8QYK - chains D and F of the 7 polymer chains in the assembly; structure by electron microscopy, 2.07 A resolution.

# Chain D
Name: Anti-phage defense ZorAB system ZorA
Organism: Escherichia coli
UniProt: A0A0V7WZR2 (A0A0V7WZR2_ECOLX); residue numbers follow UniProt; this construct covers 1-359
Chain sequence (495 residues; numbered 1 to 495; the number before each row is that of its first residue):
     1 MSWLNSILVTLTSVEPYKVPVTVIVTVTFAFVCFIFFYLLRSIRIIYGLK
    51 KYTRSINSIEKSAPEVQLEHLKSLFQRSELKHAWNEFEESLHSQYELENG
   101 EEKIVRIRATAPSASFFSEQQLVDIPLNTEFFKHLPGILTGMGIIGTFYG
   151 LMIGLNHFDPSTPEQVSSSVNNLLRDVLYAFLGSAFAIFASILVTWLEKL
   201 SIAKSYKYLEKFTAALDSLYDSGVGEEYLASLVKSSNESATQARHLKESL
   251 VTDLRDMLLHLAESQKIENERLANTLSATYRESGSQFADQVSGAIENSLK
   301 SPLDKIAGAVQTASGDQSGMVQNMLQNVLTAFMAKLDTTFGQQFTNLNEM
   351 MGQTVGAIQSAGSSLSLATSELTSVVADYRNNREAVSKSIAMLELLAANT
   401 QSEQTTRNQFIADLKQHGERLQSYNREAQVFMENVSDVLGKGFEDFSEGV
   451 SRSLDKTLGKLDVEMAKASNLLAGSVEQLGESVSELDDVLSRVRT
Unresolved in the structure: 266-495
Sequence notes: expression tag (360-495)
Ion coordination: Ca2+ site 1: Glu86, Glu89 (shared with 2 residues of chain E); Ca2+ site 2: Asp217, Tyr220 (shared with 2 residues of chain C)
What the authors report for this chain:
  - mutagenesis - L250G/L254G/L258G/L261G, L250N/L254N/L258N/L261N: decreased stability in response to TMD domain

# Chain F
Name: Membrane protein
Organism: Escherichia coli
UniProt: A0A0V7WZP0 (A0A0V7WZP0_ECOLX); residue numbers follow UniProt; this construct covers 1-246
Chain sequence (246 residues; each row starts with the number of its first residue):
     1 MFGNAFGVKKRRSDEAEKPFWISYADLMTAMMVLFLVVMVASLSSVTQRI
    51 QRAEQGEKARGQDISRLCERLELHARNVNKNIVVDCHDNRISFGEAGRFA
   101 HNQFFLNAEGQKALQDVVPLVLEASNSEEGKKWFKQIVIEGFTDTDGSYL
   151 YNLHLSLQRSEWVMCSLLDSRSPLQKNISAEQQLQIRKLFLAGGVSFNNA
   201 KESKEASRRVELRMQFFGLKDKRDKADEVDFPPVVNKEVCQLVMPL
Cystine bridges: Cys68-Cys86, Cys165-Cys240
What the authors report for this chain:
  - mutagenesis - D26N: abolished localization to ZorD
  - mutagenesis - Y151A/N152A/L155A/R159A: decreased stability

# Interface between chain D and chain F
Pairs across the interface - 25 pairs, chain D then chain F:
  Lys133(D) - Lys18(F)  hydrogen bond (backbone-side chain)
  His134(D) - Lys18(F)
  Gly137(D) - Phe20(F)
  Ile138(D) - Phe20(F)  hydrophobic
  Thr140(D) - Phe20(F)
  Thr140(D) - Trp21(F)
  Thr140(D) - Tyr24(F)
  Ile144(D) - Tyr24(F)  hydrophobic
  Ile144(D) - Leu27(F)  hydrophobic
  Phe148(D) - Leu27(F)
  Phe148(D) - Met31(F)  hydrophobic
  Leu151(D) - Met31(F)  hydrophobic
  Met152(D) - Met31(F)  hydrophobic
  Met152(D) - Leu34(F)  hydrophobic
  Leu155(D) - Met31(F)  hydrophobic
  Leu155(D) - Phe35(F)  hydrophobic
  Phe158(D) - Ser42(F)
  Ser161(D) - Arg49(F)  hydrogen bond (backbone-side chain)
  Pro163(D) - Arg49(F)
  Ser184(D) - Tyr24(F)  hydrogen bond
  Ile188(D) - Trp21(F)  hydrophobic
  Ile188(D) - Tyr24(F)
  Gly225(D) - Met1(F)
  Glu226(D) - Met1(F)  hydrogen bond (backbone-side chain)
  Leu229(D) - Met1(F)  hydrophobic
Other interface residues (no listed pair), chain D (24 interface residues in all): Gly141, Gly143, Pro160, Thr162, Val166, Val177
Other interface residues (no listed pair), chain F (17 interface residues in all): Ser23, Met28, Ala30, Val38, Val46, Ile50

# Overview
24 residues of chain D and 17 residues of chain F are in contact; the contacts include 4 hydrogen bonds. Polar
pairs include Lys133(D)-Lys18(F), Ser161(D)-Arg49(F) and Ser184(D)-Tyr24(F). From the paper:
L250G/L254G/L258G/L261G and L250N/L254N/L258N/L261N of chain D reduce stability in response to TMD domain;
D26N of chain F abolishes localization to ZorD.
Here chain D is Anti-phage defense ZorAB system ZorA and chain F is Membrane protein, both from Escherichia
coli. Entry 8QYK (Zorya anti-bacteriophage defense system ZorAB, ZorA delta_359-592, ZorA tail middle
deletion) was determined by electron microscopy (same publication as 8QYD, 8QYH and 8QYY).
